Entry 3H0G (X-ray diffraction, 3.65 A resolution); this record covers chains D and G of the 12 polymer chains in the assembly.

[Chain D]
Name: DNA-directed RNA polymerase II subunit rpb4
Organism: Schizosaccharomyces pombe
UniProt: O74825 (RPB4_SCHPO); residue numbers follow UniProt; this construct covers 1-135
Sequence (135 residues; row label = number of the first residue in the row):
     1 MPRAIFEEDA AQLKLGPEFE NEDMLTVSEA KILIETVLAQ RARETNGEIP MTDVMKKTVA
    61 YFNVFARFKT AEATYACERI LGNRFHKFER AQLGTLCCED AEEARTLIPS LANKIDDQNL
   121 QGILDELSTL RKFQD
Disordered / not traced: 1-5

[Chain G]
Name: DNA-directed RNA polymerase II subunit rpb7
Organism: Schizosaccharomyces pombe
UniProt: O14459 (RPB7_SCHPO); residues 1-172 here = UniProt positions 1-172
Sequence (172 residues; each row starts with the number of its first residue):
     1 MPFFLKELSL TISLHPSYFG PRMQDYLKAK LLADVEGTCS GQYGYIICVL DSNTIDIDKG
    61 RVVPGQGFAE FEVKYRAVLW RPFRGEVVDA IVTTVNKMGF FANIGPLNVF VSSHLVPPDM
   121 KFDPTANPPN YSGEDQVIEK GSNVRLKIVG TRTDATEIFA IATMKEDYLG VL
Disordered / not traced: 1-2
Swiss-Prot annotation at these positions:
  - mutagenesis: Glu166 (E166A: Reduced interaction with seb1), Asp167 (D167A: Reduced interaction with seb1)

[Interface between chain D and chain G]
Residue-residue contacts - 48 pairs, chain D then chain G:
  Glu8(D) - Arg84(G)  hydrogen bond (backbone-side chain)
  Glu8(D) - Thr151(G)  hydrogen bond
  Asp9(D) - Arg84(G)
  Ala10(D) - Arg84(G)
  Ala10(D) - Gly85(G)
  Leu15(D) - Phe83(G)  hydrophobic
  Glu18(D) - Lys6(G)  salt bridge
  Glu18(D) - Tyr43(G)  hydrogen bond
  Phe19(D) - Gln42(G)
  Phe19(D) - Tyr43(G)  hydrophobic
  Phe19(D) - Arg81(G)
  Glu22(D) - Phe4(G)
  Glu22(D) - Leu5(G)  hydrogen bond (side chain-backbone)
  Glu22(D) - Lys6(G)  hydrogen bond (side chain-backbone)
  Glu22(D) - Arg81(G)  salt bridge
  Asp23(D) - Phe4(G)
  Asp23(D) - Leu5(G)
  Met24(D) - Phe3(G)
  Met24(D) - Phe4(G)  hydrophobic
  Leu25(D) - Phe3(G)  hydrogen bond (backbone-backbone)
  Leu25(D) - Phe4(G)
  Leu25(D) - Leu5(G)  hydrophobic
  Val37(D) - Leu50(G)  hydrophobic
  Gln40(D) - Asp51(G)
  Arg41(D) - Glu36(G)  salt bridge
  Arg41(D) - Cys48(G)
  Arg41(D) - Val49(G)  hydrogen bond (side chain-backbone)
  Val54(D) - Pro106(G)  hydrophobic
  Met55(D) - Cys48(G)  hydrophobic
  Lys57(D) - Gly105(G)
  Lys57(D) - Pro106(G)  hydrogen bond (side chain-backbone)
  Lys57(D) - Asn108(G)
  Thr58(D) - Gly105(G)
  Tyr61(D) - Ile91(G)  hydrophobic
  Tyr61(D) - Asn103(G)  hydrogen bond (side chain-backbone)
  Tyr61(D) - Ile104(G)  hydrophobic
  Tyr61(D) - Gly105(G)
  Val64(D) - Asn143(G)
  Phe65(D) - Asp89(G)
  Arg67(D) - Asp89(G)  salt bridge
  Phe88(D) - Glu86(G)
  Gln92(D) - Val87(G)
  Thr95(D) - Asp89(G)
  Leu96(D) - Val87(G)  hydrophobic
  Cys97(D) - Arg145(G)
  Glu103(D) - Tyr168(G)
  Thr106(D) - Lys147(G)
  Thr106(D) - Tyr168(G)
Other interface residues (no listed pair), chain D (32 interface residues in all): Ile34, Phe62, Cys98, Leu107
Other interface residues (no listed pair), chain G (35 interface residues in all): Leu32, Gly37, Tyr45, Ile47, Val78, Ala90

[Summary]
32 residues of chain D face 35 of chain G across their interface; the contacts include 9 hydrogen bonds and 4
salt bridges. Among the polar pairs are Glu18(D)-Lys6(G), Glu22(D)-Arg81(G) and Arg41(D)-Glu36(G). From
UniProt: 2 mutagenesis sites on chain G.
Here chain D is DNA-directed RNA polymerase II subunit rpb4 and chain G is DNA-directed RNA polymerase II
subunit rpb7, both from Schizosaccharomyces pombe. Entry 3H0G (RNA Polymerase II from Schizosaccharomyces
pombe) was determined by X-ray diffraction.
